Entry 1OQF (X-ray diffraction, 1.93 A resolution); this record covers chains A and B.

# Chain A (and B)
Protein: 2-methylisocitrate lyase
Source organism: Escherichia coli
Notes: EC 4.1.3.30; chain B of this document is another copy of the same molecule, construct and numbering; everything in this record applies to it too
Reference sequence: P77541 (PRPB_ECOLI); residue numbers follow UniProt; this construct covers 1-295
Sequence (295 residues; row label = number of the first residue in the row):
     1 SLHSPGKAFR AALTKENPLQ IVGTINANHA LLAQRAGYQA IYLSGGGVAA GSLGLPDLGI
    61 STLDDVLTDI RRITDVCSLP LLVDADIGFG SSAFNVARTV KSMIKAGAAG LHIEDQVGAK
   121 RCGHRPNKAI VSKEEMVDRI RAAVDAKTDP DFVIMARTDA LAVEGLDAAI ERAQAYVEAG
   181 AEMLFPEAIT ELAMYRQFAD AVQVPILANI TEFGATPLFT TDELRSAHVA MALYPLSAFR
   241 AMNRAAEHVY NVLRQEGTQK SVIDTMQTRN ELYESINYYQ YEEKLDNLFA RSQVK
Disordered / not traced: 291-295
What the authors report for this chain:
  - conformationally variable residues (loop rearrangement): Val-117 to Ser-132
  - self-association interface (contacts with another copy of this molecule): Ala-238 to Lys-260

# Chain A / chain B interface
Contacting residue pairs - 171 pairs, chain A then chain B:
  Glu-16(A) with Arg-254(B), salt bridge
  Gln-20(A) with Leu-253(B), hydrogen bond (side chain-backbone); Arg-254(B), hydrogen bond; Gly-257(B)
  Val-22(A) with Tyr-250(B), hydrophobic
  Gly-23(A) with Tyr-250(B), hydrogen bond (backbone-side chain)
  Thr-24(A) with Tyr-250(B)
  Asn-26(A) with Gly-51(B); Met-242(B)
  Ala-27(A) with Gly-51(B); Ser-52(B); Leu-53(B); Gly-54(B)
  Asn-28(A) with Ala-50(B), hydrogen bond (side chain-backbone); Gly-51(B), hydrogen bond (backbone-backbone); Phe-239(B); Asn-243(B)
  His-29(A) with Met-242(B); Asn-243(B); Ala-246(B); Tyr-250(B)
  Leu-31(A) with Gly-54(B)
  Leu-32(A) with Asn-243(B); Tyr-250(B), hydrophobic
  Ala-33(A) with Tyr-250(B)
  Ala-36(A) with Asn-251(B); Arg-254(B)
  Gly-37(A) with Arg-254(B), hydrogen bond (backbone-side chain)
  Tyr-38(A) with Tyr-250(B), hydrogen bond (side chain-backbone); Leu-253(B); Arg-254(B), hydrogen bond (side chain-backbone)
  Ala-50(A) with Asn-28(B), hydrogen bond (backbone-side chain)
  Gly-51(A) with Asn-26(B), hydrogen bond (backbone-side chain); Ala-27(B); Asn-28(B), hydrogen bond (backbone-backbone)
  Ser-52(A) with Ala-27(B); Arg-72(B), hydrogen bond
  Leu-53(A) with Ala-27(B); Arg-72(B); Val-76(B)
  Gly-54(A) with Ala-27(B); Leu-31(B); Val-76(B); Ile-276(B)
  Leu-55(A) with Ile-276(B); Tyr-281(B)
  Pro-56(A) with Ile-276(B), hydrophobic; Tyr-278(B), hydrophobic; Tyr-281(B)
  Leu-58(A) with Tyr-278(B); Tyr-281(B), hydrophobic
  Ile-60(A) with Tyr-281(B), hydrophobic
  Asp-65(A) with Arg-72(B)
  Thr-68(A) with Arg-72(B)
  Asp-69(A) with Arg-72(B), salt bridge
  Arg-72(A) with Ser-52(B), hydrogen bond; Leu-53(B); Asp-65(B), hydrogen bond (side chain-backbone); Thr-68(B), hydrogen bond; Asp-69(B), salt bridge; Arg-72(B)
  Val-76(A) with Leu-53(B); Gly-54(B); Leu-55(B), hydrophobic
  Gly-123(A) with Phe-289(B)
  His-124(A) with Leu-285(B)
  Arg-125(A) with Leu-285(B); Asp-286(B), salt bridge; Phe-289(B); Ala-290(B)
  Ile-210(A) with Gln-259(B)
  Glu-212(A) with Gln-259(B); Ile-263(B); Met-266(B); Arg-269(B)
  Phe-213(A) with Gln-267(B); Thr-268(B); Arg-269(B), hydrogen bond (backbone-side chain)
  Gly-214(A) with Arg-269(B)
  Leu-218(A) with Thr-258(B); Gln-259(B); Lys-260(B); Ile-263(B), hydrophobic
  Thr-220(A) with Gly-257(B); Lys-260(B)
  Thr-221(A) with Gly-257(B), hydrogen bond (backbone-backbone)
  Tyr-234(A) with Leu-253(B), hydrophobic; Gln-259(B)
  Ser-237(A) with Val-249(B); Met-266(B)
  Ala-238(A) with Ala-246(B), hydrophobic; Val-249(B); Tyr-250(B)
  Phe-239(A) with Asn-28(B)
  Arg-240(A) with Met-266(B); Gln-267(B), hydrogen bond (backbone-backbone)
  Ala-241(A) with Ala-245(B); Val-249(B), hydrophobic; Thr-265(B); Met-266(B)
  Met-242(A) with Met-242(B)
  Asn-243(A) with Asn-28(B); His-29(B); Leu-32(B); Gln-267(B), hydrogen bond
  Arg-244(A) with Asp-264(B); Thr-265(B); Met-266(B), hydrogen bond (side chain-backbone); Gln-267(B); Glu-271(B), salt bridge
  Ala-245(A) with Ala-241(B); Ala-245(B), hydrophobic
  Ala-246(A) with His-29(B); Ala-238(B), hydrophobic
  Val-249(A) with Ser-237(B); Ala-241(B), hydrophobic
  Tyr-250(A) with Val-22(B), hydrophobic; Gly-23(B), hydrogen bond (side chain-backbone); Thr-24(B); His-29(B); Ala-33(B); Ala-36(B), hydrophobic; Tyr-38(B), hydrogen bond (backbone-side chain); Ala-238(B)
  Asn-251(A) with Ala-36(B)
  Leu-253(A) with Gln-20(B), hydrogen bond (backbone-side chain); Tyr-38(B); Tyr-234(B), hydrophobic
  Arg-254(A) with Glu-16(B), salt bridge; Gln-20(B), hydrogen bond; Ala-36(B); Gly-37(B), hydrogen bond (side chain-backbone); Tyr-38(B), hydrogen bond (backbone-side chain)
  Gly-257(A) with Thr-220(B); Thr-221(B), hydrogen bond (backbone-backbone)
  Thr-258(A) with Leu-218(B)
  Gln-259(A) with Ile-210(B); Glu-212(B); Leu-218(B); Tyr-234(B)
  Ile-263(A) with Glu-212(B); Phe-213(B), hydrophobic; Leu-218(B), hydrophobic
  Thr-265(A) with Ala-241(B); Arg-244(B)
  Met-266(A) with Glu-212(B); Ser-237(B); Arg-240(B); Arg-244(B), hydrogen bond (backbone-side chain)
  Gln-267(A) with Phe-213(B); Arg-240(B), hydrogen bond (backbone-backbone); Asn-243(B), hydrogen bond; Arg-244(B)
  Thr-268(A) with Phe-213(B)
  Arg-269(A) with Phe-213(B)
  Glu-271(A) with Arg-244(B), salt bridge
  Ile-276(A) with Pro-56(B), hydrophobic
  Tyr-278(A) with Pro-56(B), hydrophobic; Leu-58(B)
  Tyr-281(A) with Leu-55(B); Pro-56(B); Leu-58(B), hydrophobic; Ile-60(B), hydrophobic
  Glu-282(A) with Arg-125(B), salt bridge; Pro-126(B)
  Leu-285(A) with Gly-123(B); His-124(B); Arg-125(B)
  Asp-286(A) with Arg-125(B), salt bridge
  Phe-289(A) with Cys-122(B), hydrophobic; Gly-123(B)
Interface residues without a listed pair, chain A (80 interface residues in all): Gln-39, Cys-122, Phe-219, Glu-247, Lys-260, Asp-264, Leu-272, Ala-290
Interface residues without a listed pair, chain B (80 interface residues in all): Gln-39, Phe-219, Glu-247, Leu-272, Glu-282

# In short
Chain A and chain B each contribute 80 residues to their interface; the contacts include 30 hydrogen bonds and
9 salt bridges. Polar contacts include Glu-16(A)/Arg-254(B), Asp-69(A)/Arg-72(B) and Arg-125(A)/Asp-286(B).
From the paper: conformational variability at Val-117(A); a self-association interface involving Ala-238(A).
Both chains are 2-methylisocitrate lyase (Escherichia coli). Entry 1OQF (Crystal structure of the
2-methylisocitrate lyase) was determined by X-ray diffraction (same publication as 1XG3 and 1XG4).
